Entry 7S7H (X-ray diffraction, 2.40 A resolution); this record covers chains E and G of the 8 polymer chains in the assembly.

Chain E:
Molecule: Methane monooxygenase component A alpha chain
Source organism: Methylosinus trichosporium OB3b
Notes: EC 1.-.-.-
UniProtKB: A0A2D2D5X0 (A0A2D2D5X0_METTR); residues 12-526 here = UniProt positions 12-526
Sequence (515 residues; each row starts with the number of its first residue):
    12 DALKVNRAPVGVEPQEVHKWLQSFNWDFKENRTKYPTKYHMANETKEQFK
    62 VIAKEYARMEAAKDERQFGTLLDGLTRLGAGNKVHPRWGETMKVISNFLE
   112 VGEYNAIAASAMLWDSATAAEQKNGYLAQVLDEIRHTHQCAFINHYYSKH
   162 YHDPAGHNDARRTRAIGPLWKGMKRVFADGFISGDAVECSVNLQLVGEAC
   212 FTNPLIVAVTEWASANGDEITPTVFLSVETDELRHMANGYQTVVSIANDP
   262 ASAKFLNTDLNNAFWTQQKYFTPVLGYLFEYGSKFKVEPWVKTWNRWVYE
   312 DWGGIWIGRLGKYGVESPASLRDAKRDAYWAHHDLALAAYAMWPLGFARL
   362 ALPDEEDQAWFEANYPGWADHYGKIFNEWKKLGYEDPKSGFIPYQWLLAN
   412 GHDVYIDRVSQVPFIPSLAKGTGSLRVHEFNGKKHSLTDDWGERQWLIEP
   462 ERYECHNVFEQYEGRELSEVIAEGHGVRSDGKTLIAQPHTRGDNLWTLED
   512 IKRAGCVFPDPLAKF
Ion coordination: Fe ion site 1: Glu114, Glu144, His147 (together with 1,2-ethanediol); Fe ion site 2: Glu144, Glu209, Glu243, His246 (together with 1,2-ethanediol)
What the authors report for this chain:
  - binding site for 1,2-ethanediol: Phe188

Chain G:
Molecule: Methane monooxygenase gamma chain
Source organism: Methylosinus trichosporium OB3b
UniProtKB: A0A2D2D0T0 (A0A2D2D0T0_METTR); residue numbers follow UniProt; this construct covers 2-169
Sequence (168 residues; each row starts with the number of its first residue):
     2 AKREPIHDNSIRTEWEAKIAKLTSVDQATKFIQDFRLAYTSPFRKSYDID
    52 VDYQYIERKIEEKLSVLKTEKLPVADLITKATTGEDAAAVEATWIAKIKA
   102 AKSKYEAERIHIEFRQLYKPPVLPVNVFLRTDAALGTVLMEIRNTDYYGT
   152 PLEGLRKERGVKVLHLQA

Interface between chain E and chain G:
Residue-residue contacts - 96 pairs, chain E then chain G:
  Lys45(E) with Ala134(G)
  Pro47(E) with Ala134(G); Gly137(G); Thr138(G); Met141(G)
  Thr48(E) with Thr138(G); Met141(G)
  Lys49(E) with Met141(G); Asn145(G)
  His51(E) with Glu142(G), salt bridge
  Asp196(E) with Met141(G)
  Phe266(E) with Asn145(G)
  Thr269(E) with Tyr148(G); Tyr149(G)
  Asp270(E) with Asn145(G)
  Asn272(E) with Tyr149(G), hydrogen bond
  Asn273(E) with Tyr148(G); Tyr149(G), hydrogen bond
  Phe425(E) with Gln168(G)
  Pro427(E) with Gln168(G)
  Ser435(E) with Gln168(G)
  Leu436(E) with His166(G); Leu167(G); Gln168(G), hydrogen bond (backbone-side chain)
  Arg437(E) with Leu153(G); Arg157(G); His166(G); Leu167(G)
  Val438(E) with Val164(G); Leu165(G), hydrogen bond (backbone-backbone); His166(G), hydrogen bond (backbone-backbone)
  His439(E) with Arg157(G); Val162(G); Lys163(G); Val164(G)
  Glu440(E) with Val162(G); Lys163(G), salt bridge; Leu165(G)
  Phe441(E) with Pro43(G); Phe44(G), hydrophobic; Arg160(G)
  Asn442(E) with Pro43(G), hydrogen bond (side chain-backbone); Phe44(G); Arg45(G), hydrogen bond (side chain-backbone); Tyr48(G)
  Lys444(E) with Tyr48(G); Asp51(G), salt bridge
  Lys445(E) with Leu165(G)
  Asp451(E) with Leu153(G)
  Trp452(E) with Tyr149(G), hydrophobic
  Glu454(E) with Leu153(G); Arg157(G), salt bridge
  Arg455(E) with Tyr148(G), hydrogen bond (side chain-backbone); Tyr149(G); Thr151(G), hydrogen bond (side chain-backbone); Leu156(G)
  Gln456(E) with Tyr148(G)
  Trp457(E) with Val162(G), hydrophobic
  Leu458(E) with Leu156(G), hydrophobic; Arg157(G); Arg160(G), hydrogen bond (backbone-side chain)
  Ile459(E) with Glu109(G); Arg144(G), hydrogen bond (backbone-side chain); Tyr148(G), hydrophobic; Leu156(G), hydrophobic; Arg160(G), hydrogen bond (backbone-side chain)
  Glu460(E) with Arg144(G); Tyr148(G), hydrogen bond
  Pro461(E) with Pro43(G); Arg160(G)
  Glu462(E) with Pro43(G); Ile113(G); Leu140(G); Arg144(G), salt bridge
  Glu465(E) with Ser42(G); Pro43(G); Arg45(G), salt bridge
  His467(E) with Asp51(G), salt bridge; Gln55(G)
  Glu471(E) with Arg4(G); Val52(G)
  Gln472(E) with Arg4(G); Ile7(G); Val52(G)
  Tyr473(E) with Ile7(G), hydrophobic
  Glu474(E) with Ala2(G), hydrogen bond (side chain-backbone); Lys3(G); Arg4(G), salt bridge
  Gly475(E) with Ala2(G); Lys3(G)
  Arg476(E) with Arg4(G); Pro6(G); Ile7(G)
  Glu484(E) with Pro6(G); Ile7(G), hydrogen bond (side chain-backbone)
  Phe526(E) with His166(G)
Also at the interface, not in a pair above, chain E (48 interface residues in all): Tyr46, Lys265, Gly434, Arg463
Also at the interface, not in a pair above, chain G (45 interface residues in all): Glu5, His8, Tyr54, Lys105, Thr146, Gly150, Pro152, Gly161

In short:
Chain E and chain G form an interface of 48 and 45 residues respectively, with 15 hydrogen bonds and 8 salt
bridges. Among the polar pairs are His51(E)-Glu142(G), Glu440(E)-Lys163(G) and Lys444(E)-Asp51(G). The Fe ion
site 1 is built by Glu114(E), Glu144(E) and His147(E). The paper reports a binding site for 1,2-ethanediol at
Phe188(E).
Chain E is Methane monooxygenase component A alpha chain and chain G is Methane monooxygenase gamma chain,
both from Methylosinus trichosporium OB3b; the structure, Complex structure of Methane monooxygenase
hydroxylase and regulatory subunit DBL2, was determined by X-ray diffraction together with 7S6Q, 7S6R, 7S6S
and 7S6T from the same study.
